Entry 3BVH (X-ray diffraction, 2.60 A resolution); this record covers chains C and I of the 5 polymer chains in the assembly.

== Chain C ==
Molecule: Fibrinogen gamma chain
Source organism: Homo sapiens
Reference sequence: P02679 (FIBG_HUMAN); residues 102-394 here correspond to UniProt positions 128-420 (UniProt number = residue number + 26)
Amino-acid sequence (293 residues; row label = number of the first residue in the row):
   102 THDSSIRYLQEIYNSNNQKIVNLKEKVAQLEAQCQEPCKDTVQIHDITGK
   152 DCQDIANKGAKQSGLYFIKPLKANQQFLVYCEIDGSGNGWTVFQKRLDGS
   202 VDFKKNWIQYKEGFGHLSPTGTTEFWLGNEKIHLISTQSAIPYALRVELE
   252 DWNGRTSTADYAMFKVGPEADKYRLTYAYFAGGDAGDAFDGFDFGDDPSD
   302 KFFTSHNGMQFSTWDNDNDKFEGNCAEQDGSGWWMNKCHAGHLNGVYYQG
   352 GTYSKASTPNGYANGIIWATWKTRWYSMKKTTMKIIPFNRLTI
Differences from the reference sequence: engineered mutation Ala-364 (Asp390 in P02679)
Disulfide bonds: Cys-153/Cys-182, Cys-326/Cys-339
Metal / ion sites: Ca2+: Asp-318, Asp-320, Phe-322, Gly-324

== Chain I ==
Molecule: 4-mer peptide GPRP
Amino-acid sequence (4 residues; each row starts with the number of its first residue):
     1 GPRP

== Interface between chain C and chain I ==
Pairs across the interface (16):
  Phe-295(C) with Pro-2(I)
  Asp-297(C) with Pro-2(I)
  Asp-301(C) with Pro-2(I)
  Thr-305(C) with Gly-1(I)
  Phe-322(C) with Arg-3(I)
  Gln-329(C) with Arg-3(I), hydrogen bond
  Asp-330(C) with Arg-3(I), salt bridge
  Lys-338(C) with Gly-1(I); Pro-2(I); Arg-3(I), hydrogen bond (side chain-backbone); Pro-4(I), hydrogen bond (side chain-backbone)
  Cys-339(C) with Gly-1(I), hydrogen bond (backbone-backbone); Arg-3(I)
  His-340(C) with Gly-1(I), hydrogen bond (backbone-backbone)
  Tyr-363(C) with Arg-3(I)
  Arg-375(C) with Pro-2(I)
Interface residues without a listed pair, chain C (13 interface residues in all): Ala-364

== In short ==
The interface between chain C and chain I involves 13 residues on one side and 4 on the other, with 5 hydrogen
bonds and 1 salt bridge. Among the polar pairs are Asp-330(C)/Arg-3(I), Gln-329(C)/Arg-3(I) and
Lys-338(C)/Arg-3(I).
Chain C is Fibrinogen gamma chain (Homo sapiens) and chain I is a 4-mer peptide GPRP; the structure, Crystal
Structure of Recombinant gammaD364A Fibrinogen Fragment D with the Peptide Ligand Gly-Pro-Arg-Pro-Amide, was
determined by X-ray diffraction.
